PDB entry 3QG0 | X-ray diffraction, 2.70 A resolution | chains A and B

Chain A (and B):
Name: Cellobiose Phosphorylase
From: Cellvibrio gilvus
Notes: EC 2.4.1.20; chain B of this document is another copy of the same molecule, construct and numbering; everything in this record applies to it too
Reference sequence: O66264 (O66264_9GAMM); numbering as in UniProt (aligned over 1-822)
Sequence (842 residues; numbered -19 to 822; the number before each row is that of its first residue; numbers below 1 keep their minus sign (Met-19 is residue -19)):
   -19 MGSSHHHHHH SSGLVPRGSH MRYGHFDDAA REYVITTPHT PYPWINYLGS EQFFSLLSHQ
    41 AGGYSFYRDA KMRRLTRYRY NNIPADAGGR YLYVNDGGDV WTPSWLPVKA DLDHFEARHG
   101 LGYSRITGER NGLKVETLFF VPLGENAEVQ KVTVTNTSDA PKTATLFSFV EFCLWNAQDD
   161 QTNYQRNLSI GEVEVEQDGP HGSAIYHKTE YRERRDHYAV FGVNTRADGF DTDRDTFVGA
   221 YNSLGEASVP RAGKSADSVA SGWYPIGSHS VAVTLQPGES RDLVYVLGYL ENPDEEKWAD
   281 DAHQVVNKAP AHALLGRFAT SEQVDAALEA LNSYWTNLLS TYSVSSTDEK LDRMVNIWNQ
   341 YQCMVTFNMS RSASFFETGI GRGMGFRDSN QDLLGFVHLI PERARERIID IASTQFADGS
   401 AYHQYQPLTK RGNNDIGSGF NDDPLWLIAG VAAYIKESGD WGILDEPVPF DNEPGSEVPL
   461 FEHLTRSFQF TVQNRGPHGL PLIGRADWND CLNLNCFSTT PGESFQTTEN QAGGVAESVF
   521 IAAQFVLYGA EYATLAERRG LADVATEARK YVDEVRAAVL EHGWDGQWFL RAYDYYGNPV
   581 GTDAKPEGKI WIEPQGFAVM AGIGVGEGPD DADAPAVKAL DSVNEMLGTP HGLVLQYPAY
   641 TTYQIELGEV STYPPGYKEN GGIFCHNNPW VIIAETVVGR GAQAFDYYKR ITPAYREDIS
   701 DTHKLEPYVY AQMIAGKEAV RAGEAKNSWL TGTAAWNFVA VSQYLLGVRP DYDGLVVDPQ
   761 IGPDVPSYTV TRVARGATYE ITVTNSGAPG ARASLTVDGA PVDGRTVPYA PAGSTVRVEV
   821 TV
Not modelled in the structure: -19 to 0
Sequence notes: expression tag (-19 to 0)
Residues lining bound ligands:
  - beta-D-glucopyranose (BGC): Arg362, Ile416, Asp490, Cys491, Gln506, Glu649, Tyr653, Lys658, Glu659, Phe664, Gln712
  - 1-deoxynojirimycin (NOJ): Arg351, Arg362, Arg367, Asp368, Trp488, Asn489, Asp490, Cys491, Glu659, Phe664, Gln712

How chain A and chain B interact:
Pairs across the interface (144; chain A residue first):
  His19(A) - Tyr221(B)  hydrogen bond (backbone-side chain)
  Thr20(A) - Tyr221(B)  hydrogen bond (backbone-side chain)
  Tyr22(A) - Trp243(B)  hydrophobic
  Arg53(A) - Pro501(B)
  Arg57(A) - Asn61(B)
  Arg59(A) - Asn61(B)  hydrogen bond (side chain-backbone)
  Arg59(A) - Ile63(B)
  Tyr60(A) - Tyr164(B)  hydrophobic
  Asn61(A) - Arg57(B)
  Asn61(A) - Arg59(B)  hydrogen bond (backbone-side chain)
  Asn61(A) - Tyr164(B)
  Asn61(A) - Arg214(B)  hydrogen bond
  Asn61(A) - Tyr244(B)
  Asn62(A) - Asn62(B)
  Asn62(A) - Arg214(B)
  Ile63(A) - Arg59(B)
  Ile63(A) - Glu151(B)
  Ile63(A) - Arg214(B)
  Ile63(A) - Asn222(B)
  Ile63(A) - Ser223(B)
  Ile63(A) - Leu224(B)
  Pro64(A) - Tyr221(B)
  Pro64(A) - Asn222(B)
  Pro64(A) - Ser223(B)
  Trp85(A) - Tyr221(B)  hydrophobic
  Lys89(A) - Tyr221(B)  hydrogen bond (side chain-backbone)
  Lys89(A) - Asn222(B)
  Lys89(A) - Glu226(B)  salt bridge
  Glu151(A) - Ile63(B)
  Asn156(A) - Gly502(B)  hydrogen bond (side chain-backbone)
  Thr162(A) - Thr358(B)  hydrogen bond (backbone-side chain)
  Tyr164(A) - Tyr60(B)  hydrophobic
  Tyr164(A) - Asn61(B)
  Tyr164(A) - Phe356(B)
  Tyr164(A) - Thr358(B)
  Gln165(A) - Phe356(B)
  Gln165(A) - Glu357(B)
  Gln165(A) - Lys658(B)  hydrogen bond (backbone-side chain)
  Gln165(A) - Asn727(B)  hydrogen bond (backbone-side chain)
  Arg166(A) - Glu649(B)  salt bridge
  Arg166(A) - Thr652(B)  hydrogen bond
  Arg166(A) - Tyr653(B)
  Leu168(A) - Phe356(B)  hydrophobic
  Leu168(A) - Lys726(B)
  Ser169(A) - Pro654(B)
  Ser169(A) - Tyr657(B)
  Ser169(A) - Lys658(B)
  Ser169(A) - Met713(B)
  Ser169(A) - Lys726(B)  hydrogen bond
  Ile170(A) - Tyr653(B)  hydrophobic
  Ile170(A) - Pro654(B)
  Glu172(A) - Pro654(B)
  Arg192(A) - Thr641(B)  hydrogen bond (side chain-backbone)
  Arg192(A) - Tyr643(B)
  Arg192(A) - Ser651(B)
  Arg192(A) - Thr652(B)
  Arg192(A) - Pro655(B)
  Glu193(A) - Phe505(B)
  Glu193(A) - Tyr643(B)
  Glu193(A) - Thr652(B)
  Arg194(A) - Ser498(B)  hydrogen bond
  Arg194(A) - Thr499(B)
  Arg194(A) - Thr500(B)  hydrogen bond (side chain-backbone)
  Arg194(A) - Pro501(B)
  Arg194(A) - Glu503(B)  hydrogen bond (side chain-backbone)
  Arg194(A) - Phe505(B)
  Arg194(A) - Tyr643(B)
  Arg195(A) - Pro501(B)
  Arg195(A) - Gly502(B)
  Arg214(A) - Asn61(B)  hydrogen bond
  Arg214(A) - Asn62(B)
  Arg214(A) - Ile63(B)
  Val218(A) - Ile63(B)  hydrophobic
  Tyr221(A) - His19(B)  hydrogen bond (side chain-backbone)
  Tyr221(A) - Thr20(B)  hydrogen bond (side chain-backbone)
  Tyr221(A) - Pro64(B)
  Tyr221(A) - Trp85(B)  hydrophobic
  Tyr221(A) - Lys89(B)  hydrogen bond (backbone-side chain)
  Asn222(A) - Ile63(B)
  Asn222(A) - Pro64(B)
  Asn222(A) - Lys89(B)
  Ser223(A) - Ile63(B)
  Ser223(A) - Pro64(B)
  Leu224(A) - Ile63(B)
  Glu226(A) - Lys89(B)  salt bridge
  Ser241(A) - Tyr657(B)  hydrogen bond
  Ser241(A) - Val720(B)
  Ser241(A) - Arg721(B)  hydrogen bond (backbone-side chain)
  Trp243(A) - Tyr22(B)  hydrophobic
  Trp243(A) - Arg721(B)
  Trp243(A) - Lys726(B)
  Tyr244(A) - Asn61(B)
  Ala282(A) - Thr642(B)
  His283(A) - Thr642(B)
  Gln284(A) - Thr641(B)  hydrogen bond (side chain-backbone)
  Gln284(A) - Thr642(B)
  Phe356(A) - Tyr164(B)
  Phe356(A) - Gln165(B)
  Phe356(A) - Leu168(B)  hydrophobic
  Glu357(A) - Gln165(B)
  Thr358(A) - Thr162(B)  hydrogen bond (side chain-backbone)
  Thr358(A) - Tyr164(B)
  Ser498(A) - Arg194(B)  hydrogen bond
  Thr499(A) - Arg194(B)
  Thr500(A) - Arg194(B)  hydrogen bond (backbone-side chain)
  Pro501(A) - Arg53(B)
  Pro501(A) - Arg194(B)
  Pro501(A) - Arg195(B)
  Gly502(A) - Asn156(B)  hydrogen bond (backbone-side chain)
  Gly502(A) - Arg194(B)
  Gly502(A) - Arg195(B)
  Glu503(A) - Arg194(B)  hydrogen bond (backbone-side chain)
  Phe505(A) - Arg194(B)
  Thr641(A) - Arg192(B)  hydrogen bond (backbone-side chain)
  Thr641(A) - Gln284(B)  hydrogen bond (backbone-side chain)
  Thr642(A) - Ala282(B)
  Thr642(A) - His283(B)
  Thr642(A) - Gln284(B)
  Tyr643(A) - Arg192(B)
  Tyr643(A) - Glu193(B)
  Tyr643(A) - Arg194(B)
  Glu649(A) - Arg166(B)  salt bridge
  Ser651(A) - Arg192(B)
  Thr652(A) - Arg166(B)  hydrogen bond
  Thr652(A) - Arg192(B)
  Thr652(A) - Glu193(B)
  Tyr653(A) - Arg166(B)
  Tyr653(A) - Ile170(B)  hydrophobic
  Pro654(A) - Ser169(B)
  Pro654(A) - Ile170(B)
  Pro654(A) - Glu172(B)
  Pro654(A) - Arg192(B)
  Pro655(A) - Arg192(B)
  Tyr657(A) - Ser169(B)
  Tyr657(A) - Ser241(B)  hydrogen bond
  Lys658(A) - Gln165(B)  hydrogen bond (side chain-backbone)
  Lys658(A) - Ser169(B)
  Val720(A) - Ser241(B)
  Arg721(A) - Ser241(B)  hydrogen bond (side chain-backbone)
  Arg721(A) - Trp243(B)
  Lys726(A) - Leu168(B)
  Lys726(A) - Ser169(B)  hydrogen bond
  Lys726(A) - Trp243(B)
  Asn727(A) - Gln165(B)
Other interface residues (no listed pair), chain A (72 interface residues in all): Pro18, Leu86, Gln161, His197, Asp213, Tyr640, Met713
Other interface residues (no listed pair), chain B (74 interface residues in all): Pro18, Gln161, His197, Asp213, Val218, Ile360, Arg362, Tyr640, Gln712

In short:
The interface between chain A and chain B involves 72 residues on one side and 74 on the other, with 35
hydrogen bonds and 4 salt bridges. Among the polar pairs are Lys89(A)-Glu226(B), Arg166(A)-Glu649(B) and
His19(A)-Tyr221(B). Chain A binds beta-D-glucopyranose and 1-deoxynojirimycin.
Chain A and chain B are both Cellobiose Phosphorylase (Cellvibrio gilvus); the structure, Crystal Structure of
Cellvibrio gilvus Cellobiose Phosphorylase Complexed with Phosphate and 1-Deoxynojirimycin, was determined by
X-ray diffraction together with 3QFY and 3QFZ from the same study.
